PDB entry 6T8B | electron microscopy, 3.65 A resolution | chains A and B of the 8 polymer chains in the assembly

== Chain A (and B) ==
Name: DNA translocase FtsK
Organism: Pseudomonas aeruginosa PAO1
Notes: fragment: Motor domain, residues 247-728; chain B of this document is another copy of the same molecule, construct and numbering; everything in this record applies to it too
Reference sequence: Q9I0M3 (FTSK_PSEAE); residue numbers follow UniProt; this construct covers 247-728
Amino-acid sequence (491 residues; numbered 246 to 736; the number before each row is that of its first residue):
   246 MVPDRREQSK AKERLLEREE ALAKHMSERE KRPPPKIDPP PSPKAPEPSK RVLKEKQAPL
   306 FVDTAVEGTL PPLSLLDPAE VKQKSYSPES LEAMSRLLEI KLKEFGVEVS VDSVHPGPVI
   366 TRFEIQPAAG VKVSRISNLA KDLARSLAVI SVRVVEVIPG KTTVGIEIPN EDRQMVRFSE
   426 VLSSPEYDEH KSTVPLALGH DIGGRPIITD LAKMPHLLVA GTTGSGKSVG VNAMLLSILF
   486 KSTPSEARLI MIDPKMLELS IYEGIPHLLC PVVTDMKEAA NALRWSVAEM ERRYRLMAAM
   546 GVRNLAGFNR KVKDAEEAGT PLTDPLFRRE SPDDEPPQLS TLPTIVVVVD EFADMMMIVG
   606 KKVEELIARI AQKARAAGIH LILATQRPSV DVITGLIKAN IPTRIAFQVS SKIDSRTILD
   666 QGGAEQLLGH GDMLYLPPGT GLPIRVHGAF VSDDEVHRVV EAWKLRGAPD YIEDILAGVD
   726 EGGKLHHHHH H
Not modelled in the structure: 246-313, 571-581, 722-736 (chain B: 246-313, 571-581, 721-736)
Construct notes: initiating methionine (246); expression tag (729-736)
UniProt features mapped onto this chain:
  - binding site (ATP): Gly469 to Val474, His675, Gly693, Ala694
Ion coordination: Mg2+: Ser473 (together with ATP-gamma-S)
Ligand contacts: ATP-gamma-S (AGS; phosphothiophosphoric acid-adenylate ester): Met420, Thr468, Gly469, Ser470, Gly471, Lys472, Ser473, Val474, Lys500, Glu503, Gln631, His675, Gly676, Gly693, Ala694, Phe695
From the paper describing this entry:
  - binding site for dsDNA substrate: Lys657, Arg661
  - binding site for dsDNA substrate: Lys377, Arg380, Arg632, Ser634, Val635, Gly640, Lys643
  - binding site for ATP-gamma-S: Arg620
  - catalytic residues: Arg620

== How chain A and chain B interact ==
Contacting residue pairs - 60 pairs, chain A then chain B:
  Pro372(A) with Arg390(B)
  Ala374(A) with Glu349(B)
  Gly375(A) with Glu349(B)
  Val376(A) with Phe350(B); Arg390(B), hydrogen bond (backbone-side chain)
  Lys377(A) with Phe350(B); Leu384(B); Asp387(B)
  Val378(A) with Asp387(B); Arg390(B)
  Glu401(A) with Lys386(B), salt bridge
  Val402(A) with Lys386(B); Ile395(B)
  Lys406(A) with Arg390(B); Leu392(B)
  Thr407(A) with Arg390(B)
  Val409(A) with Arg390(B)
  Pro460(A) with Thr468(B)
  Glu536(A) with Met501(B)
  Tyr539(A) with Lys500(B); Leu502(B), hydrophobic
  Arg540(A) with Met501(B)
  Met542(A) with Leu502(B)
  Ala543(A) with Met501(B); Leu502(B), hydrophobic
  Val547(A) with Leu502(B)
  Arg548(A) with Asn477(B); Leu502(B); Glu503(B), salt bridge; Ile506(B); Asp698(B), salt bridge
  Glu610(A) with Met602(B)
  Ala613(A) with Met602(B), hydrophobic
  Arg614(A) with Asp599(B), salt bridge; Met602(B); Ile603(B)
  Ala616(A) with Thr468(B)
  Gln617(A) with Thr468(B); Glu596(B); Ala598(B); Asp599(B); Met602(B), hydrogen bond
  Lys618(A) with Pro499(B), hydrogen bond (side chain-backbone); Lys500(B); Asp599(B), salt bridge
  Arg620(A) with Thr468(B); Gly469(B)
  Gly640(A) with Arg632(B)
  Leu641(A) with Gln631(B); Val637(B), hydrophobic
  Ala644(A) with Thr467(B); Arg632(B); Ser655(B); Asp659(B)
  Asn645(A) with Thr468(B), hydrogen bond (backbone-side chain); Gln631(B)
  Pro647(A) with Ser655(B)
  Asp665(A) with Ser656(B); Lys657(B), hydrogen bond (side chain-backbone)
  Gly684(A) with Gln653(B)
Other interface residues (no listed pair), chain A (39 interface residues in all): Gly405, Thr408, Gly546, Lys643, Ile646, Arg649
Other interface residues (no listed pair), chain B (36 interface residues in all): Ser391, Ala393, Glu670, His702

== In short ==
The interface between chain A and chain B involves 39 residues on one side and 36 on the other; the contacts
include 5 hydrogen bonds and 5 salt bridges. Polar contacts include Glu401(A)-Lys386(B), Arg548(A)-Glu503(B)
and Arg548(A)-Asp698(B). The paper reports the catalytic residue Arg620(A); a binding site for dsDNA substrate
at Lys657(A), Arg661(A) and Lys377(A) among others.
Chain A and chain B are both DNA translocase FtsK (Pseudomonas aeruginosa PAO1); the structure, FtsK motor
domain with dsDNA, translocating state, was determined by electron microscopy, deposited together with 6T8G
and 6T8O.
